PDB entry 7S5G | X-ray diffraction, 2.04 A resolution | chains A and B of the 3 polymer chains in the assembly

# Chain A
Molecule: Propeptide of Proprotein convertase subtilisin/kexin type 9
Organism: Homo sapiens
Notes: EC 3.4.21.-
UniProtKB: Q8NBP7 (PCSK9_HUMAN); numbering as in UniProt (aligned over 31-152)
Amino-acid sequence (122 residues; each row starts with the number of its first residue):
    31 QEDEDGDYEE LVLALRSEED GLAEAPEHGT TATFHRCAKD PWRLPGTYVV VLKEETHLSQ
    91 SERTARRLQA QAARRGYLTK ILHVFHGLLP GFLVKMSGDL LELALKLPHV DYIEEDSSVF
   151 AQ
Unresolved in the structure: 31-60

# Chain B
Molecule: Proprotein convertase subtilisin/kexin type 9
Organism: Homo sapiens
Notes: EC 3.4.21.-
UniProtKB: Q8NBP7 (PCSK9_HUMAN); residues 153-452 here = UniProt positions 153-452
Amino-acid sequence (308 residues; row label = number of the first residue in the row):
   153 SIPWNLERIT PPRYRADEYQ PPDGGSLVEV YLLDTSIQSD HREIEGRVMV TDFENVPEED
   213 GTRFHRQASK CDSHGTHLAG VVSGRDAGVA KGASMRSLRV LNCQGKGTVS GTLIGLEFIR
   273 KSQLVQPVGP LVVLLPLAGG YSRVLNAACQ RLARAGVVLV TAAGNFRDDA CLYSPASAPE
   333 VITVGATNAQ DQPVTLGTLG TNFGRCVDLF APGEDIIGAS SDCSTCFVSQ SGTSQAAAHV
   393 AGIAAMMLSA EPELTLAELR QRLIHFSAKD VINEAWFPED QRVLTPNLVA ALPPSTHGAG
   453 NSHHHHHH
Unresolved in the structure: 165-171, 447-460
Disulfides: Cys223-Cys255, Cys323-Cys358, Cys375-Cys378
Sequence notes: expression tag (453-460)

# Chain A / chain B interface
Contacting residue pairs - 66 pairs, chain A then chain B:
  Thr63(A) - Arg295(B)  hydrogen bond
  His65(A) - Arg295(B)  hydrogen bond
  Lys69(A) - Tyr325(B)  hydrogen bond
  Trp72(A) - Gly291(B)
  Trp72(A) - Gly292(B)
  Trp72(A) - Phe318(B)  hydrophobic
  Trp72(A) - Tyr325(B)  hydrophobic
  Leu74(A) - Thr260(B)
  Val79(A) - Val296(B)  hydrophobic
  Val81(A) - Val296(B)  hydrophobic
  His113(A) - Ile266(B)
  His113(A) - Glu269(B)  salt bridge
  Phe115(A) - Leu265(B)  hydrophobic
  Phe115(A) - Ile266(B)  hydrophobic
  Phe115(A) - Glu269(B)
  His116(A) - Glu269(B)  hydrogen bond (backbone-side chain)
  Leu118(A) - Leu268(B)
  Leu118(A) - Glu269(B)
  Leu118(A) - Arg272(B)
  Leu118(A) - Arg303(B)
  Leu118(A) - Leu304(B)  hydrophobic
  Leu119(A) - Val296(B)  hydrophobic
  Leu119(A) - Ala300(B)
  Leu119(A) - Arg303(B)
  Leu123(A) - Ser262(B)
  Asp141(A) - Arg295(B)  salt bridge
  Tyr142(A) - Arg295(B)
  Tyr142(A) - Val296(B)
  Tyr142(A) - Ala299(B)
  Glu144(A) - Ser294(B)  hydrogen bond
  Glu144(A) - Arg295(B)  hydrogen bond (side chain-backbone)
  Glu144(A) - Val296(B)  hydrogen bond (side chain-backbone)
  Asp146(A) - Thr260(B)
  Asp146(A) - Val261(B)  hydrogen bond (side chain-backbone)
  Asp146(A) - Ser262(B)  hydrogen bond
  Ser147(A) - Thr260(B)
  Ser147(A) - Val261(B)  hydrogen bond (backbone-backbone)
  Ser148(A) - Lys258(B)
  Ser148(A) - Gly259(B)
  Ser148(A) - Gly291(B)
  Val149(A) - Gly257(B)
  Val149(A) - Lys258(B)
  Val149(A) - Gly259(B)  hydrogen bond (backbone-backbone)
  Val149(A) - Thr260(B)
  Val149(A) - Val261(B)  hydrophobic
  Val149(A) - Thr264(B)
  Val149(A) - Ala290(B)
  Phe150(A) - Gly257(B)
  Phe150(A) - Lys258(B)
  Phe150(A) - Leu289(B)
  Phe150(A) - Ala290(B)  hydrogen bond (backbone-backbone)
  Ala151(A) - His226(B)
  Ala151(A) - Leu253(B)  hydrophobic
  Ala151(A) - Gly257(B)  hydrogen bond (backbone-backbone)
  Ala151(A) - Pro288(B)
  Gln152(A) - His226(B)  hydrogen bond (backbone-side chain)
  Gln152(A) - Pro288(B)  hydrogen bond (backbone-backbone)
  Gln152(A) - Leu289(B)
  Gln152(A) - Ala290(B)
  Gln152(A) - Ala314(B)
  Gln152(A) - Gly316(B)
  Gln152(A) - Asn317(B)  hydrogen bond (side chain-backbone)
  Gln152(A) - Phe318(B)
  Gln152(A) - Gly384(B)
  Gln152(A) - Thr385(B)  hydrogen bond (backbone-backbone)
  Gln152(A) - Ser386(B)  hydrogen bond (backbone-backbone)
Also at the interface, not in a pair above, chain A (26 interface residues in all): Cys67, Val114, Gly117
Also at the interface, not in a pair above, chain B (35 interface residues in all): Gln387

# Overview
26 residues of chain A and 35 residues of chain B are in contact; the contacts include 18 hydrogen bonds and 2
salt bridges. Polar pairs include His113(A)-Glu269(B), Asp141(A)-Arg295(B) and Thr63(A)-Arg295(B).
Chain A is Propeptide of Proprotein convertase subtilisin/kexin type 9 and chain B is Proprotein convertase
subtilisin/kexin type 9, both from Homo sapiens; the structure, PCSK9 in complex with compound 19, was
determined by X-ray diffraction together with 7S5H from the same study.
